PDB entry 7FFO | electron microscopy, 3.50 A resolution | chains L and N of the 4 polymer chains in the assembly

== Chain L ==
Molecule: assembly protein E3
From: Venezuelan equine encephalitis virus (strain TC-83)
Reference sequence: P05674 (POLS_EEVV8); residues 1-59 here correspond to UniProt positions 276-334 (UniProt number = residue number + 275)
Chain sequence (59 residues; numbered 1 to 59; the number before each row is that of its first residue):
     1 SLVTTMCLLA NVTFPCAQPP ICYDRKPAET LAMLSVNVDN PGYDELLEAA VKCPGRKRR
Disordered / not traced: 1-3, 54-59
Disulfide bonds: Cys7-Cys16
Curated features (UniProtKB/Swiss-Prot):
  - region: Ser1 to Val12 (Functions as an uncleaved signal peptide for the precursor of protein E3/E2)
  - site: Arg59 (Cleavage)
  - glycosylation: Asn11 (N-linked (GlcNAc...) asparagine)

== Chain N ==
Molecule: Spike glycoprotein E2
From: Venezuelan equine encephalitis virus (strain TC-83)
Reference sequence: P05674 (POLS_EEVV8); residues 1-423 here correspond to UniProt positions 335-757 (UniProt number = residue number + 334)
Chain sequence (423 residues; numbered 1 to 423; the number before each row is that of its first residue):
     1 STEELFNEYK LTRPYMARCI RCAVGSCHSP IAIEAVKSDG HDGYVRLQTS SQYGLDSSGN
    61 LKGRTMRYDM HGTIKEIPLH QVSLYTSRPC HIVDGHGYFL LARCPAGDSI TMEFKKDSVR
   121 HSCSVPYEVK FNPVGRELYT HPPEHGVEQA CQVYAHDAQN RGAYVEMHLP GSEVDSSLVS
   181 LSGSSVTVTP PDGTSALVEC ECGGTKISET INKTKQFSQC TKKEQCRAYR LQNDKWVYNS
   241 DKLPKAAGAT LKGKLHVPFL LADGKCTVPL APEPMITFGF RSVSLKLHPK NPTYLITRQL
   301 ADEPHYTHEL ISEPAVRNFT VTEKGWEFVW GNHPPKRFWA QETAPGNPHG LPHEVITHYY
   361 HRYPMSTILG LSICAAIATV SVAASTWLFC RSRVACLTPY RLTPNARIPF CLAVLCCART
   421 ARA
Disordered / not traced: 1, 56-61, 420-423
Disulfide bonds: Cys19-Cys123, Cys22-Cys27, Cys90-Cys104, Cys151-Cys266, Cys200-Cys226, Cys202-Cys220
Curated features (UniProtKB/Swiss-Prot):
  - site: Tyr44 (Interaction with host receptor LDLRAD3), Val93 (Interaction with host receptor LDLRAD3), Val153 (Interaction with host receptor LDLRAD3), Ala155 (Interaction with host receptor LDLRAD3), His156 (Interaction with host receptor LDLRAD3), Ala262 (Interaction with host receptor LDLRAD3), Ala423 (Cleavage)
  - lipidation (S-palmitoyl cysteine): Cys396, Cys416, Cys417
  - glycosylation (N-linked (GlcNAc...) asparagine): Asn212, Asn318

== Chain L / chain N interface ==
Pairs across the interface (28; chain L residue first):
  Tyr23(L) with Leu11(N); Asp234(N); Lys235(N), hydrogen bond
  Leu31(L) with Leu11(N), hydrophobic; Asp234(N); Lys235(N); Trp236(N); Lys252(N)
  Ala32(L) with Lys252(N)
  Leu34(L) with Lys252(N); Gly253(N)
  Ser35(L) with Lys252(N), hydrogen bond
  Val38(L) with Leu251(N), hydrophobic; Gly253(N); Lys254(N)
  Tyr43(L) with Gly253(N); Lys254(N), hydrogen bond (side chain-backbone)
  Asp44(L) with Asn160(N); Tyr164(N)
  Leu47(L) with Glu8(N); Lys254(N); Leu255(N), hydrophobic
  Glu48(L) with Glu4(N)
  Val51(L) with Glu3(N); Glu4(N); Asn7(N)
  Lys52(L) with Glu3(N), salt bridge; Glu4(N)
Other interface residues (no listed pair), chain L (15 interface residues in all): Pro27, Ala28, Thr30
Other interface residues (no listed pair), chain N (17 interface residues in all): Lys10, Asn233

== Overview ==
The interface between chain L and chain N involves 15 residues on one side and 17 on the other, with 3
hydrogen bonds and 1 salt bridge. Among the polar pairs are Lys52(L)-Glu3(N), Tyr23(L)-Lys235(N) and
Ser35(L)-Lys252(N).
Here chain L is assembly protein E3 and chain N is Spike glycoprotein E2, both from Venezuelan equine
encephalitis virus (strain TC-83). Entry 7FFO (Cryo-EM structure of VEEV VLP at the 5-fold axes) was
determined by electron microscopy together with 7FFE, 7FFF, 7FFL, 7FFN and 7FFQ from the same study.
